Entry 3MR6 (X-ray diffraction, 1.90 A resolution); this record covers chains A and P of the 3 polymer chains in the assembly.

Chain A:
Name: DNA polymerase eta
Source organism: Homo sapiens
Notes: EC 2.7.7.7; fragment: catalytic core (1-432)
UniProt: Q9Y253 (POLH_HUMAN); numbering as in UniProt (aligned over 1-432)
Amino-acid sequence (435 residues; each row starts with the number of its first residue; numbers below 1 keep their minus sign (Gly-2 is residue -2)):
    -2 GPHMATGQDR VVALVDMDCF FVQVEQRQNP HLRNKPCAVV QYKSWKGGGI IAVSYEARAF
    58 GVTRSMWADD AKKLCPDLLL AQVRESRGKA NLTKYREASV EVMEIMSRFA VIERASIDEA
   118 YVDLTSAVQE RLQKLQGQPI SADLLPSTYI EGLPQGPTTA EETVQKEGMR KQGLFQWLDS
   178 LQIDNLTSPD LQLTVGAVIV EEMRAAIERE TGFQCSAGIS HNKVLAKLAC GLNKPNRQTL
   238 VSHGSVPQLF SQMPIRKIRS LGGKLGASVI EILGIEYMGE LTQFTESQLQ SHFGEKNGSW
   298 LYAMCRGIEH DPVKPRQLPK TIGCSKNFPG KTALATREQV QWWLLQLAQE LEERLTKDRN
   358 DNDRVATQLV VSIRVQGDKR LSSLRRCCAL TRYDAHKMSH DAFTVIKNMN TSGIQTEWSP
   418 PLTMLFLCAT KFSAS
Not modelled in the structure: 155-160, 411-412
Construct notes: expression tag (-2 to 0); engineered mutation Met406 (Cys in Q9Y253)
Ion coordination: Mg2+ site 1: Asp13, Met14, Asp115 (together with XG4); Mg2+ site 2: Asp13, Asp115, Glu116 (together with XG4) (shared with DT9(P) of chain P)
Ligand contacts:
  - XG4 (2'-deoxy-5'-O-[(R)-hydroxy{[(R)-hydroxy(phosphonooxy)phosphoryl]amino}phosphoryl]guanosine), molecule 1: Asp13, Met14, Asp15, Cys16, Phe17, Phe18, Gln38, Ile48, Ala49, Tyr52, Arg55, Arg61, Ile114, Asp115, Glu116, Lys231
  - XG4, molecule 2: Arg256, Ser257, Leu262, Lys293, Asn294, Trp297, Glu306, Asp308
Curated features (UniProtKB/Swiss-Prot):
  - binding site (Mg(2+)): Asp13, Met14, Asp115, Glu116
  - binding site (Mn(2+)): Asp13, Met14, Asp115, Glu116
  - binding site (a 2'-deoxyribonucleoside 5'-triphosphate): Arg61
  - natural variant: Val37 (deletion: In XPV), Leu75 (deletion: In XPV), Arg93 (R93P: In XPV), Arg111 (R111H: In XPV), Thr122 (T122P: In XPV), Gly153 (G153D: In a breast cancer sample), Thr191 (T191P: In XPV), Gly263 (G263V: In XPV), Val266 (V266D: In XPV), Gly295 (G295R: In XPV), Arg361 (R361S: In XPV)
  - mutagenesis: Tyr52 (Y52A/F: Reduces DNA polymerase activity; Y52E: Reduces DNA polymerase activity. Increases fidelity of replication and reduces translesion bypass), Arg61 (R61A: Reduces enzymatic activity by two-thirds), Ser62 (S62G: Increased DNA polymerase activity and translesion bypass compared to wild-type), Ala68 (A68S/V: Severe reduction in thymine dimer translesion bypass), Asn324 to Pro326 (Reduces binding to chromatin and to monoubiquitinated PCNA. Abolishes binding to monoubiquitinated PCNA; when associated with 705-E--H-713 Del)
What the authors report for this chain:
  - binding site for the 12-nt DNA strand: Gln38, Pro316 to Asn324, Leu378, Phe423
  - binding site for XG4: Arg61
  - mutagenesis - Q38A: decreased catalytic activity on CPD
  - mutagenesis - R61A: decreased catalytic activity
  - disease-associated variants - A117P, T122P: decreased catalytic activity (proposed by the authors, not directly observed)
  - disease-associated variants - F290S, G295R: decreased stability (proposed by the authors, not directly observed)

Chain P:
Molecule: 9-nt DNA strand
Notes: fragment: DNA primer
Sequence (9 nucleotides; each row starts with the number of its first residue):
     1 TCTCGTAAT
Ion coordination: Mg2+: DT9 (together with XG4) (shared with Asp13(A), Asp115(A), Glu116(A) of chain A)

Interface between chain A and chain P:
Contacting residue pairs - 26 pairs, chain A then chain P:
  Arg61(A) - DT9(P)  base contact
  Ser113(A) - DT9(P)  hydrogen bond to the phosphate
  Asp115(A) - DT9(P)  phosphate contact
  Glu116(A) - DT9(P)  phosphate contact
  Lys224(A) - DT9(P)  salt bridge to the phosphate
  Arg256(A) - DA8(P)  phosphate contact
  Arg256(A) - DT9(P)  salt bridge to the phosphate
  Ser257(A) - DA7(P)  phosphate contact
  Ser257(A) - DA8(P)  hydrogen bond to the phosphate
  Leu258(A) - DA8(P)  hydrogen bond to the phosphate
  Gly259(A) - DA8(P)  hydrogen bond to the phosphate
  Gly260(A) - DA7(P)  phosphate contact
  Gly260(A) - DA8(P)  phosphate contact
  Lys261(A) - DT6(P)  salt bridge to the phosphate
  Lys261(A) - DA7(P)  hydrogen bond to the phosphate
  Leu262(A) - DA7(P)  hydrogen bond to the phosphate
  Gln365(A) - DC2(P)  phosphate contact
  Arg377(A) - DG5(P)  salt bridge to the phosphate
  Leu378(A) - DA7(P)  base contact
  Leu381(A) - DC4(P)  phosphate contact
  Arg382(A) - DT3(P)  salt bridge to the phosphate
  Arg382(A) - DC4(P)  hydrogen bond to the phosphate
  Arg383(A) - DT3(P)  phosphate contact
  Cys384(A) - DT3(P)  hydrogen bond to the phosphate
  Lys428(A) - DT1(P)  hydrogen bond to the phosphate
  Lys428(A) - DC2(P)  salt bridge to the phosphate
Other interface residues (no listed pair), chain A (24 interface residues in all): Asp13, Ile255, Ser379, Ser380

Summary:
24 residues of chain A and 9 residues of chain P are in contact; the contacts include 9 hydrogen bonds and 6
salt bridges. Polar pairs include Ser113(A)-DT9(P), Ser257(A)-DA8(P) and Leu258(A)-DA8(P). The paper reports a
binding site for the 12-nt DNA strand at Gln38(A), Pro316(A) and Leu378(A) among others; R61A, A117P and T122P
of chain A reduce catalytic activity; 6 substitutions were tested in all.
Here chain A is DNA polymerase eta (Homo sapiens) and chain P is a 9-nt DNA strand. Entry 3MR6 (Human DNA
polymerase eta - DNA ternary complex with a CPD 2bp upstream of the active ...) was determined by X-ray
diffraction, deposited together with 3SI8, 3MR2, 3MR3 and 3MR5.
